Entry 6L2S (X-ray diffraction, 2.29 A resolution); this record covers chains A and B.

Chain A (and B):
Name: Ketol-acid reductoisomerase (NADP(+))
Organism: Streptococcus pneumoniae D39
Notes: EC 1.1.1.86; chain B of this document is another copy of the same molecule, construct and numbering; everything in this record applies to it too
UniProt: Q04M32 (ILVC_STRP2); residues 1-340 here = UniProt positions 1-340
Sequence (340 residues; numbered 1 to 340; the number before each row is that of its first residue):
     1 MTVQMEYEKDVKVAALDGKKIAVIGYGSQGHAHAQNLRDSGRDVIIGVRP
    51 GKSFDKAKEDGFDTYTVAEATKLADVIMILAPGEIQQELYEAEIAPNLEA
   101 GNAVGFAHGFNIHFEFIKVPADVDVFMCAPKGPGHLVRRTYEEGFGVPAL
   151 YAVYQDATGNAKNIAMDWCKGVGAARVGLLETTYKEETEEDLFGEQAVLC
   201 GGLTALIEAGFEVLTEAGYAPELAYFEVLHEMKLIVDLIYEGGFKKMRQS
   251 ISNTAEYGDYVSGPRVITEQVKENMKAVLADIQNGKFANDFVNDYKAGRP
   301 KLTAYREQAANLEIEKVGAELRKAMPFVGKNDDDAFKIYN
Unresolved in the structure: 1-2, 327-340
Differences from the reference sequence: engineered mutation Gly-83 (Asp in Q04M32)
Swiss-Prot annotation at these positions:
  - active site: His-108
  - binding site (NADP(+)): Tyr-26 to Gln-29, Arg-49, Ser-53, Gly-134
  - binding site (Mg(2+)): Asp-191, Glu-195, Glu-227, Glu-231
  - binding site (substrate): Ser-252
Disulfides: Cys-128/Cys-169
What the authors report for this chain:
  - conformationally variable residues (side-chain flip): His-31, Lys-52, Phe-54, His-135
  - mutagenesis - R49A, R49E, R49G, S53A, S53G, S53K, S53T, D191G, D191K, E195A, E195K, E195S: decreased catalytic activity

How chain A and chain B interact:
Contacting residue pairs - 226 pairs, chain A then chain B:
  Val-3(A) / Glu-222(B)
  Met-5(A) / Met-325(B)  hydrophobic
  Tyr-7(A) / Ala-324(B)  hydrogen bond (side chain-backbone)
  Glu-84(A) / Asn-253(B)
  Lys-131(A) / Glu-227(B)  salt bridge
  Lys-131(A) / Glu-231(B)
  Pro-133(A) / Leu-234(B)
  Pro-148(A) / Met-325(B)  hydrophobic
  Val-177(A) / Ala-324(B)
  Val-177(A) / Met-325(B)
  Leu-180(A) / Phe-226(B)  hydrophobic
  Thr-182(A) / Leu-223(B)
  Glu-186(A) / Tyr-219(B)
  Glu-186(A) / Leu-223(B)
  Glu-189(A) / Tyr-219(B)  hydrogen bond
  Glu-190(A) / Leu-214(B)
  Glu-190(A) / Tyr-219(B)
  Glu-190(A) / Ala-220(B)
  Glu-190(A) / Leu-223(B)
  Glu-190(A) / Ala-224(B)  hydrogen bond (side chain-backbone)
  Glu-190(A) / Glu-227(B)
  Asp-191(A) / Glu-227(B)
  Leu-192(A) / Thr-254(B)
  Phe-193(A) / Gly-210(B)
  Phe-193(A) / Val-213(B)  hydrophobic
  Phe-193(A) / Leu-214(B)  hydrophobic
  Gly-194(A) / Glu-227(B)
  Glu-195(A) / Ala-255(B)
  Gln-196(A) / Gly-258(B)
  Gln-196(A) / Ser-262(B)  hydrogen bond
  Gln-196(A) / Gly-263(B)
  Ala-197(A) / Leu-206(B)
  Val-198(A) / Leu-206(B)
  Val-198(A) / Gly-210(B)
  Val-198(A) / Val-228(B)
  Val-198(A) / Met-232(B)  hydrophobic
  Leu-199(A) / Glu-227(B)
  Leu-199(A) / Val-228(B)
  Leu-199(A) / Glu-231(B)
  Leu-199(A) / Met-232(B)
  Leu-199(A) / Ile-235(B)
  Cys-200(A) / Ile-235(B)  hydrophobic
  Cys-200(A) / Ile-251(B)  hydrophobic
  Cys-200(A) / Asp-259(B)
  Gly-201(A) / Asp-259(B)
  Gly-201(A) / Gly-263(B)
  Gly-202(A) / Leu-206(B)
  Gly-202(A) / Ile-267(B)
  Leu-203(A) / Leu-203(B)  hydrophobic
  Leu-203(A) / Leu-206(B)
  Leu-203(A) / Val-236(B)  hydrophobic
  Thr-204(A) / Phe-244(B)
  Thr-204(A) / Met-247(B)
  Thr-204(A) / Arg-248(B)  hydrogen bond
  Thr-204(A) / Asp-259(B)  hydrogen bond
  Ala-205(A) / Gly-263(B)
  Ala-205(A) / Ile-267(B)  hydrophobic
  Leu-206(A) / Ala-197(B)
  Leu-206(A) / Val-198(B)
  Leu-206(A) / Gly-202(B)
  Leu-206(A) / Leu-203(B)
  Leu-206(A) / Ile-267(B)
  Leu-206(A) / Met-275(B)  hydrophobic
  Ile-207(A) / Phe-244(B)  hydrophobic
  Ala-209(A) / Ile-267(B)  hydrophobic
  Ala-209(A) / Met-275(B)
  Gly-210(A) / Phe-193(B)
  Gly-210(A) / Val-198(B)
  Gly-210(A) / Met-275(B)
  Glu-212(A) / Lys-272(B)  salt bridge
  Val-213(A) / Phe-193(B)  hydrophobic
  Val-213(A) / Lys-272(B)
  Val-213(A) / Met-275(B)  hydrophobic
  Val-213(A) / Leu-279(B)  hydrophobic
  Leu-214(A) / Glu-190(B)
  Leu-214(A) / Phe-193(B)  hydrophobic
  Glu-216(A) / Lys-272(B)  salt bridge
  Ala-217(A) / Leu-279(B)  hydrophobic
  Tyr-219(A) / Glu-186(B)
  Tyr-219(A) / Glu-189(B)  hydrogen bond
  Tyr-219(A) / Glu-190(B)
  Tyr-219(A) / Leu-279(B)
  Tyr-219(A) / Gln-283(B)  hydrogen bond
  Ala-220(A) / Val-3(B)  hydrophobic
  Ala-220(A) / Glu-190(B)
  Glu-222(A) / Val-3(B)
  Leu-223(A) / Leu-150(B)  hydrophobic
  Leu-223(A) / Thr-182(B)
  Leu-223(A) / Glu-186(B)
  Leu-223(A) / Glu-190(B)
  Ala-224(A) / Glu-190(B)  hydrogen bond (backbone-side chain)
  Phe-226(A) / Lys-131(B)
  Phe-226(A) / Leu-180(B)  hydrophobic
  Glu-227(A) / Lys-131(B)  salt bridge
  Glu-227(A) / Glu-190(B)
  Glu-227(A) / Asp-191(B)
  Glu-227(A) / Gly-194(B)
  Glu-227(A) / Leu-199(B)
  Val-228(A) / Val-198(B)
  Val-228(A) / Leu-199(B)
  Leu-229(A) / Ile-239(B)  hydrophobic
  His-230(A) / Tyr-240(B)  hydrogen bond
  Glu-231(A) / Lys-131(B)
  Glu-231(A) / Leu-199(B)
  Met-232(A) / Val-198(B)  hydrophobic
  Met-232(A) / Leu-199(B)
  Lys-233(A) / Lys-233(B)
  Lys-233(A) / Val-236(B)
  Lys-233(A) / Asp-237(B)  salt bridge
  Lys-233(A) / Tyr-240(B)
  Leu-234(A) / Pro-133(B)  hydrophobic
  Ile-235(A) / Leu-199(B)
  Ile-235(A) / Cys-200(B)  hydrophobic
  Val-236(A) / Leu-203(B)  hydrophobic
  Val-236(A) / Met-232(B)  hydrophobic
  Val-236(A) / Lys-233(B)
  Val-236(A) / Val-236(B)  hydrophobic
  Asp-237(A) / Lys-233(B)  salt bridge
  Asp-237(A) / Asp-237(B)
  Ile-239(A) / Leu-229(B)  hydrophobic
  Tyr-240(A) / His-230(B)  hydrogen bond
  Tyr-240(A) / Lys-233(B)
  Tyr-240(A) / Arg-322(B)
  Glu-241(A) / Arg-322(B)
  Gly-242(A) / Arg-322(B)
  Gly-243(A) / Glu-315(B)
  Gly-243(A) / Arg-322(B)
  Phe-244(A) / Thr-204(B)
  Phe-244(A) / Ile-207(B)  hydrophobic
  Phe-244(A) / Ile-314(B)  hydrophobic
  Phe-244(A) / Glu-315(B)  hydrogen bond (backbone-side chain)
  Lys-245(A) / Glu-315(B)  hydrogen bond (backbone-side chain)
  Met-247(A) / Thr-204(B)
  Arg-248(A) / Thr-204(B)  hydrogen bond
  Arg-248(A) / Ala-309(B)
  Asn-253(A) / Glu-84(B)  hydrogen bond
  Asn-253(A) / Phe-291(B)
  Asn-253(A) / Arg-299(B)
  Asn-253(A) / Arg-306(B)  hydrogen bond
  Thr-254(A) / Phe-110(B)
  Thr-254(A) / Leu-192(B)
  Thr-254(A) / Phe-287(B)
  Thr-254(A) / Phe-291(B)
  Ala-255(A) / Glu-195(B)
  Glu-256(A) / Arg-306(B)  salt bridge
  Tyr-257(A) / Phe-287(B)  hydrophobic
  Tyr-257(A) / Asp-290(B)  hydrogen bond
  Tyr-257(A) / Phe-291(B)  hydrophobic
  Tyr-257(A) / Asp-294(B)
  Tyr-257(A) / Lys-301(B)
  Tyr-257(A) / Leu-302(B)  hydrophobic
  Gly-258(A) / Gln-196(B)
  Gly-258(A) / Phe-287(B)
  Asp-259(A) / Cys-200(B)
  Asp-259(A) / Gly-201(B)  hydrogen bond (side chain-backbone)
  Asp-259(A) / Thr-204(B)  hydrogen bond
  Tyr-260(A) / Leu-302(B)  hydrophobic
  Tyr-260(A) / Tyr-305(B)  hydrophobic
  Tyr-260(A) / Arg-306(B)
  Val-261(A) / Tyr-305(B)  hydrophobic
  Ser-262(A) / Gln-196(B)  hydrogen bond
  Ser-262(A) / Val-278(B)
  Gly-263(A) / Gly-201(B)
  Gly-263(A) / Ala-205(B)
  Arg-265(A) / Asn-274(B)  hydrogen bond (backbone-side chain)
  Arg-265(A) / Ala-277(B)
  Arg-265(A) / Asp-281(B)  salt bridge
  Val-266(A) / Ala-197(B)
  Val-266(A) / Val-271(B)
  Val-266(A) / Asn-274(B)
  Val-266(A) / Val-278(B)  hydrophobic
  Ile-267(A) / Gly-202(B)
  Ile-267(A) / Ala-205(B)
  Ile-267(A) / Leu-206(B)
  Ile-267(A) / Ala-209(B)  hydrophobic
  Thr-268(A) / Asn-274(B)
  Val-271(A) / Val-266(B)
  Val-271(A) / Val-271(B)  hydrophobic
  Lys-272(A) / Glu-212(B)  salt bridge
  Lys-272(A) / Val-213(B)
  Lys-272(A) / Glu-216(B)  salt bridge
  Asn-274(A) / Arg-265(B)  hydrogen bond (side chain-backbone)
  Asn-274(A) / Val-266(B)
  Asn-274(A) / Thr-268(B)
  Met-275(A) / Leu-206(B)  hydrophobic
  Met-275(A) / Ala-209(B)
  Met-275(A) / Gly-210(B)
  Met-275(A) / Val-213(B)  hydrophobic
  Met-275(A) / Val-266(B)  hydrophobic
  Ala-277(A) / Arg-265(B)
  Val-278(A) / Ser-262(B)
  Val-278(A) / Val-266(B)  hydrophobic
  Leu-279(A) / Val-213(B)  hydrophobic
  Leu-279(A) / Ala-217(B)  hydrophobic
  Asp-281(A) / Arg-265(B)  salt bridge
  Gln-283(A) / Tyr-219(B)  hydrogen bond
  Phe-287(A) / Thr-254(B)
  Phe-287(A) / Tyr-257(B)  hydrophobic
  Phe-287(A) / Gly-258(B)
  Asp-290(A) / Tyr-257(B)
  Phe-291(A) / Asn-253(B)
  Phe-291(A) / Thr-254(B)
  Phe-291(A) / Tyr-257(B)  hydrophobic
  Asp-294(A) / Tyr-257(B)
  Arg-299(A) / Asn-253(B)  hydrogen bond
  Lys-301(A) / Tyr-257(B)
  Leu-302(A) / Tyr-260(B)  hydrophobic
  Tyr-305(A) / Tyr-260(B)  hydrophobic
  Tyr-305(A) / Val-261(B)
  Arg-306(A) / Asn-253(B)
  Arg-306(A) / Glu-256(B)  salt bridge
  Arg-306(A) / Tyr-260(B)
  Ala-309(A) / Arg-248(B)
  Glu-315(A) / Gly-243(B)
  Glu-315(A) / Phe-244(B)  hydrogen bond (side chain-backbone)
  Glu-315(A) / Lys-245(B)  hydrogen bond (side chain-backbone)
  Leu-321(A) / Met-5(B)  hydrophobic
  Arg-322(A) / Tyr-240(B)
  Arg-322(A) / Glu-241(B)
  Arg-322(A) / Gly-242(B)
  Arg-322(A) / Gly-243(B)
  Ala-324(A) / Met-5(B)
  Ala-324(A) / Tyr-7(B)  hydrogen bond (backbone-side chain)
  Ala-324(A) / Val-177(B)
  Met-325(A) / Met-5(B)  hydrophobic
  Met-325(A) / Val-177(B)
Interface residues without a listed pair, chain A (116 interface residues in all): Phe-110, Gly-132, Leu-136, Leu-150, Lys-185, Glu-187, Glu-208, Gly-218, Tyr-225, Ile-251, Pro-264, Lys-276, Leu-312, Ile-314
Interface residues without a listed pair, chain B (116 interface residues in all): Gly-132, Pro-148, Lys-185, Glu-187, Glu-208, Gly-218, Tyr-225, Pro-264, Lys-276, Tyr-295, Leu-312, Leu-321

Overview:
The chain A/chain B interface involves 116 residues from each chain, with 27 hydrogen bonds and 12 salt
bridges. Polar pairs include Lys-131(A)/Glu-227(B), Glu-212(A)/Lys-272(B) and Glu-216(A)/Lys-272(B). From the
paper: R49A, R49E and R49G of chain A, among others, reduce catalytic activity; conformational variability at
His-31(A), Lys-52(A) and Phe-54(A) among others; 12 substitutions were tested in all.
Chain A and chain B are both Ketol-acid reductoisomerase (NADP(+)) (Streptococcus pneumoniae D39); the
structure, IlvC, a ketol-acid reductoisomerase, from Streptococcus pneumoniae_D83G, was determined by X-ray
diffraction (same publication as 6L2I, 6L2K, 6L2R and 6L2Z).
